6WFX - chains H and L of the 3 polymer chains in the assembly; structure by X-ray diffraction, 2.59 A resolution.

== Chain H ==
Protein: Fab395 heavy chain
Source organism: Homo sapiens
Sequence (225 residues; numbered 1 to 215 plus 10 insertion-coded residues; the number before each row is that of its first residue; a row labelled like 82A-82C holds insertion residues (82A, then the next letters in order)):
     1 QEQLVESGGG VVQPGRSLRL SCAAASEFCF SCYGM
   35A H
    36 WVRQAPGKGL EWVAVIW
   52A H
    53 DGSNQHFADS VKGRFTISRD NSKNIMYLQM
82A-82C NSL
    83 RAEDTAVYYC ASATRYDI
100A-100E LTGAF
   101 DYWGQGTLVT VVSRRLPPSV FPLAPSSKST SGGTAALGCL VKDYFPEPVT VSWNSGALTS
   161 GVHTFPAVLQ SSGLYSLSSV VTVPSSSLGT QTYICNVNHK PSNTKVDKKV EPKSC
Unresolved in the structure: 1
Disulfides: Cys-22/Cys-92, Cys-29/Cys-32, Cys-139/Cys-195

== Chain L ==
Protein: Fab395 light chain
Source organism: Homo sapiens
Sequence (213 residues; numbered 1 to 214; 1 number in that range is skipped by the numbering (no residue carries it; nothing is unmodelled there); the number before each row is that of its first residue):
     1 DIQMTQSPST LSASVGDRVT ITCRASQSIS TWLAWYQQKP GKAPKLLIYK ASSLESGVPS
    61 RFSGSGSGTE FTLTISSLQP DDFATYYCQQ YSRY
    96 WTFGQGTKVE IKRTVAAPSV FIFPPSDEQL KSGTASVVCL LNNFYPREAK VQWKVDNALQ
   156 SGNSQESVTE QDSKDSTYSL SSTLTLSKAD YEKHKVYACE VTHQGLSSPV TKSFNRGEC
Unresolved in the structure: 1, 56, 214
Disulfides: Cys-23/Cys-88, Cys-134/Cys-194

== Interface between chain H and chain L ==
Residue-residue contacts - 76 pairs, chain H then chain L:
  His-35A(H) / Trp-96(L)
  Val-37(H) / Phe-98(L)  hydrophobic
  Gln-39(H) / Gln-38(L)  hydrogen bond
  Gln-39(H) / Tyr-87(L)  hydrogen bond
  Gly-44(H) / Tyr-87(L)
  Leu-45(H) / Pro-44(L)  hydrophobic
  Leu-45(H) / Tyr-87(L)  hydrophobic
  Leu-45(H) / Phe-98(L)
  Trp-47(H) / Trp-96(L)
  Trp-47(H) / Phe-98(L)
  Val-50(H) / Trp-96(L)  hydrophobic
  His-58(H) / Tyr-94(L)
  Tyr-91(H) / Gln-38(L)
  Tyr-91(H) / Ala-43(L)  hydrophobic
  Asp-99(H) / Trp-32(L)
  Asp-99(H) / Lys-50(L)  salt bridge
  Leu-100A(H) / Trp-32(L)
  Leu-100A(H) / Tyr-91(L)
  Leu-100A(H) / Ser-92(L)
  Thr-100B(H) / Tyr-91(L)
  Thr-100B(H) / Trp-96(L)  hydrogen bond (backbone-side chain)
  Gly-100C(H) / Tyr-36(L)
  Gly-100C(H) / Gln-89(L)  hydrogen bond (backbone-side chain)
  Gly-100C(H) / Tyr-91(L)
  Gly-100C(H) / Trp-96(L)
  Ala-100D(H) / Tyr-36(L)
  Ala-100D(H) / Leu-46(L)
  Ala-100D(H) / Tyr-49(L)  hydrophobic
  Phe-100E(H) / Tyr-36(L)  hydrogen bond (backbone-side chain)
  Phe-100E(H) / Leu-46(L)
  Phe-100E(H) / Gln-89(L)
  Asp-101(H) / Leu-46(L)
  Trp-103(H) / Tyr-36(L)  hydrophobic
  Trp-103(H) / Ala-43(L)  hydrophobic
  Trp-103(H) / Pro-44(L)
  Gly-104(H) / Ala-43(L)
  Phe-121(H) / Ser-121(L)
  Phe-121(H) / Gln-124(L)
  Pro-122(H) / Ser-121(L)
  Leu-123(H) / Phe-118(L)
  Leu-123(H) / Val-133(L)  hydrophobic
  Ala-124(H) / Phe-118(L)
  Lys-128(H) / Ile-117(L)  hydrogen bond (backbone-backbone)
  Lys-128(H) / Ser-208(L)
  Lys-128(H) / Phe-209(L)
  Ser-129(H) / Phe-116(L)
  Ser-129(H) / Ile-117(L)
  Ser-129(H) / Phe-118(L)
  Thr-130(H) / Phe-116(L)
  Ser-131(H) / Phe-116(L)
  Thr-134(H) / Phe-116(L)
  Ala-136(H) / Phe-116(L)  hydrophobic
  Ala-136(H) / Phe-118(L)
  Leu-137(H) / Phe-118(L)  hydrophobic
  Leu-140(H) / Ser-131(L)
  Lys-142(H) / Ser-131(L)  hydrogen bond
  Lys-142(H) / Thr-180(L)
  His-163(H) / Asn-137(L)  hydrogen bond
  His-163(H) / Asn-138(L)
  His-163(H) / Ser-174(L)  hydrogen bond
  Phe-165(H) / Leu-135(L)  hydrophobic
  Phe-165(H) / Ser-162(L)
  Phe-165(H) / Thr-164(L)
  Phe-165(H) / Ser-174(L)
  Phe-165(H) / Leu-175(L)
  Phe-165(H) / Ser-176(L)
  Pro-166(H) / Ser-162(L)  hydrogen bond (backbone-side chain)
  Pro-166(H) / Val-163(L)
  Val-168(H) / Gln-160(L)
  Val-168(H) / Glu-161(L)
  Val-168(H) / Ser-162(L)
  Leu-169(H) / Gln-160(L)  hydrogen bond (backbone-side chain)
  Gln-170(H) / Gln-160(L)
  Val-180(H) / Leu-135(L)  hydrophobic
  Thr-182(H) / Asn-137(L)
  Cys-215(H) / Glu-213(L)  hydrogen bond (side chain-backbone)
Interface residues without a listed pair, chain H (43 interface residues in all): Glu-46, Ile-100, Ser-178
Interface residues without a listed pair, chain L (43 interface residues in all): Ala-34, Lys-42, Glu-123, Thr-129, Asp-167, Lys-207

== Summary ==
Chain H and chain L each contribute 43 residues to their interface, with 12 hydrogen bonds and 1 salt bridge.
Polar contacts include Asp-99(H)/Lys-50(L), Gln-39(H)/Gln-38(L) and Gln-39(H)/Tyr-87(L).
Chain H is Fab395 heavy chain and chain L is Fab395 light chain, both from Homo sapiens; the structure,
Crystal structure of Fab395 in complex with NPNA2 peptide from circumsporozoite protein, was determined by
X-ray diffraction (same publication as 6W00, 6WFY, 6WG0, 6WG1 and 6WG2).
